PDB entry 8UGB | electron microscopy, 3.00 A resolution | chains A and B of the 4 polymer chains in the assembly

# Chain A
Name: Rod cGMP-specific 3', 5'-cyclic phosphodiesterase subunit alpha
Source organism: Bos taurus
Notes: EC 3.1.4.35
UniProtKB: P11541 (PDE6A_BOVIN); residues 1-859 here = UniProt positions 1-859
Sequence (859 residues; row label = number of the first residue in the row):
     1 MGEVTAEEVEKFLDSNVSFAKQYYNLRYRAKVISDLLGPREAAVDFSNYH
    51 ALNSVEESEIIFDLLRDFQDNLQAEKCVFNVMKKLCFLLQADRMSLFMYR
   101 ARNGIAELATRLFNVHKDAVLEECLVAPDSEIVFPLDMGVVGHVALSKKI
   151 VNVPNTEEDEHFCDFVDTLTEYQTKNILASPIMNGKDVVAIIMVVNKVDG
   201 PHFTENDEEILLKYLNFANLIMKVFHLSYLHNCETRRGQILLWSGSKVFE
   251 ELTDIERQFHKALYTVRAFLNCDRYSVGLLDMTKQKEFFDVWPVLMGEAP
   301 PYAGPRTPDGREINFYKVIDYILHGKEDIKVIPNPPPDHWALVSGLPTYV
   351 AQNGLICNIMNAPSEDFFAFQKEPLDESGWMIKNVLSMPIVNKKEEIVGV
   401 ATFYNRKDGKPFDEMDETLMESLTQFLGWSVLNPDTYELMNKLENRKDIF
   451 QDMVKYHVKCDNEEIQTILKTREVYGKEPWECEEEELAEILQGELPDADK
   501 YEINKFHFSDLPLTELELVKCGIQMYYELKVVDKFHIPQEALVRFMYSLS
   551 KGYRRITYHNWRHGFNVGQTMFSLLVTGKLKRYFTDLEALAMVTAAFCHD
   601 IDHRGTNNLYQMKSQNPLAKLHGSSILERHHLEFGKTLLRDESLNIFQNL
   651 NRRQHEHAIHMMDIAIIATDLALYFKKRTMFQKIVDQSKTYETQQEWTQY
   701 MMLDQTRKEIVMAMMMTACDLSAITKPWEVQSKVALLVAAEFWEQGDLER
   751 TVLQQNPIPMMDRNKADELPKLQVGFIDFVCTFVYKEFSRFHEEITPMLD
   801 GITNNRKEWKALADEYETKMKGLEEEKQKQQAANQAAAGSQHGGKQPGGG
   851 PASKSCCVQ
Unresolved in the structure: 1-6, 818-859
Metal / ion sites: Zn2+: His563, His599, Asp600, Asp720; Mg2+ near Asp600 (its only coordinating residue here)
Ligand contacts:
  - cyclic guanosine monophosphate (PCG): Arg93, Met94, Ser95, Phe97, Phe113, Asn114, Phe134, Gly139, Val140, Val141, Phe162, Cys163, Val166, Asp167, Thr170, Tyr172, Thr174, Ile177, Met193, Val195
  - Udenafil (ZUD): Tyr558, Leu671, Asp720, Leu721, Ile724, Ala735, Val738, Ala739, Phe742, Met760, Leu769, Leu772, Gln773, Gly775, Phe776, Val780
UniProt features mapped onto this chain:
  - active site: His559 (Proton donor)
  - binding site (a divalent metal cation): His563, His599, Asp600, Asp720
  - modified residue: Gly2 (N-acetylglycine), Cys856 (Cysteine methyl ester)
  - lipidation: Cys856 (S-farnesyl cysteine)
From the paper describing this entry:
  - binding site for Udenafil: Phe776

# Chain B
Name: Rod cGMP-specific 3', 5'-cyclic phosphodiesterase subunit beta
Source organism: Bos taurus
Notes: EC 3.1.4.35
UniProtKB: P23439 (PDE6B_BOVIN); numbering as in UniProt (aligned over 1-853)
Sequence (853 residues; row label = number of the first residue in the row):
     1 MSLSEGQVHRFLDQNPGFADQYFGRKLSPEDVANACEDGCPEGCTSFREL
    51 CQVEESAALFELVQDMQENVNMERVVFKILRRLCSILHADRCSLFMYRQR
   101 NGVAELATRLFSVQPDSVLEDCLVPPDSEIVFPLDIGVVGHVAQTKKMVN
   151 VQDVMECPHFSSFADELTDYVTRNILATPIMNGKDVVAVIMAVNKLDGPC
   201 FTSEDEDVFLKYLNFGTLNLKIYHLSYLHNCETRRGQVLLWSANKVFEEL
   251 TDIERQFHKAFYTVRAYLNCDRYSVGLLDMTKEKEFFDVWPVLMGEAQAY
   301 SGPRTPDGREILFYKVIDYILHGKEDIKVIPSPPADHWALASGLPTYVAE
   351 SGFICNIMNAPADEMFNFQEGPLDDSGWIVKNVLSMPIVNKKEEIVGVAT
   401 FYNRKDGKPFDEQDEVLMESLTQFLGWSVLNTDTYDKMNKLENRKDIAQD
   451 MVLYHVRCDREEIQLILPTRERLGKEPADCEEDELGKILKEVLPGPAKFD
   501 IYEFHFSDLECTELELVKCGIQMYYELGVVRKFQIPQEVLVRFLFSVSKG
   551 YRRITYHNWRHGFNVAQTMFTLLMTGKLKSYYTDLEAFAMVTAGLCHDID
   601 HRGTNNLYQMKSQNPLAKLHGSSILERHHLEFGKFLLSEETLNIYQNLNR
   651 RQHEHVIHLMDIAIIATDLALYFKKRTMFQKIVDESKNYEDRKSWVEYLS
   701 LETTRKEIVMAMMMTACDLSAITKPWEVQSKVALLVAAEFWEQGDLERTV
   751 LDQQPIPMMDRNKAAELPKLQVGFIDFVCTFVYKEFSRFHEEILPMFDRL
   801 QNNRKEWKALADEYEAKVKALEEDQKKETTAKKVGTEICNGGPAPRSSTC
   851 RIL
Unresolved in the structure: 1-6, 818-853
Metal / ion sites: Zn2+: His561, His597, Asp598, Asp718; Mg2+ near Asp598 (its only coordinating residue here)
Ligand contacts:
  - cyclic guanosine monophosphate (PCG): Arg91, Cys92, Ser93, Phe95, Phe111, Ser112, Phe132, Gly137, Val138, Val139, Phe160, Ser161, Ala164, Asp165, Thr168, Tyr170, Thr172, Ile175, Met191, Val193
  - Udenafil (ZUD): Tyr556, Leu669, Leu719, Ile722, Ala733, Val736, Ala737, Phe740, Ile756, Met758, Leu767, Leu770, Gln771, Gly773, Phe774, Phe777, Val778
UniProt features mapped onto this chain:
  - active site: His557 (Proton donor)
  - binding site (a divalent metal cation): His561, His597, Asp598, Asp718
  - modified residue: Ser2 (N-acetylserine), Cys850 (Cysteine methyl ester)
  - lipidation: Cys850 (S-geranylgeranyl cysteine)
From the paper describing this entry:
  - disease-associated variants - H258N: decreased binding to Retinal rod rhodopsin-sensitive cGMP 3', 5'-cyclic phosphodiesterase subunit gamma (citing earlier work)

# Chain A / chain B interface
Contacting residue pairs - 219 pairs, chain A then chain B:
  Val9(A) with Val8(B), hydrophobic; Phe11(B), hydrophobic
  Glu10(A) with Phe18(B)
  Phe12(A) with Val8(B), hydrophobic
  Leu13(A) with Tyr22(B)
  Asp14(A) with Tyr22(B), hydrogen bond
  Val17(A) with Val32(B), hydrophobic
  Ser18(A) with Val32(B)
  Phe19(A) with Val8(B), hydrophobic
  Ala20(A) with Phe23(B); Phe47(B)
  Lys21(A) with Val32(B); Leu50(B)
  Tyr23(A) with His9(B); Leu12(B), hydrogen bond (side chain-backbone); Ala19(B); Phe23(B), hydrophobic
  Tyr24(A) with Phe23(B), hydrophobic; Thr45(B); Phe47(B), hydrophobic; Arg48(B), hydrogen bond (side chain-backbone); Cys51(B), hydrophobic
  Asn25(A) with Cys51(B)
  Leu26(A) with His88(B), hydrogen bond (backbone-side chain)
  Arg27(A) with His9(B); Asp13(B), salt bridge
  Tyr28(A) with Pro16(B); Ala19(B); Asp20(B), hydrogen bond; Phe23(B), hydrophobic
  Arg29(A) with Cys51(B); Glu55(B), salt bridge; Arg82(B); Ser85(B), hydrogen bond (side chain-backbone); Ile86(B)
  Ala30(A) with Glu204(B); Val208(B)
  Lys31(A) with Glu204(B)
  Val32(A) with Arg48(B)
  Ile33(A) with Glu55(B)
  Ser34(A) with Val208(B); Lys211(B)
  Leu36(A) with Gln52(B)
  Leu37(A) with Lys211(B); Tyr212(B); Phe215(B), hydrophobic
  Gly38(A) with Lys211(B)
  Asn53(A) with Asp38(B)
  Ser54(A) with Cys36(B), hydrogen bond (side chain-backbone); Asp38(B), hydrogen bond (backbone-backbone); Cys40(B); Val53(B)
  Val55(A) with Gly39(B); Cys40(B), hydrophobic; Gln52(B)
  Ser58(A) with Gln52(B); Ser56(B)
  Glu59(A) with Gln52(B)
  Phe62(A) with Gln52(B); Glu55(B); Ser56(B)
  Leu65(A) with Leu59(B), hydrophobic; Val63(B), hydrophobic
  Phe68(A) with Leu218(B), hydrophobic
  Gln69(A) with Asn214(B), hydrogen bond
  Lys213(A) with Phe60(B)
  Leu215(A) with Gln67(B)
  Asn216(A) with Phe60(B); Gln64(B), hydrogen bond; Gln67(B), hydrogen bond
  Phe217(A) with Phe60(B), hydrophobic; Val63(B), hydrophobic
  Asn219(A) with Gln67(B), hydrogen bond
  Leu220(A) with Val63(B), hydrophobic; Ile222(B), hydrophobic
  Lys223(A) with Met66(B); Gln67(B), hydrogen bond (side chain-backbone)
  Val224(A) with Ile222(B), hydrophobic
  Leu227(A) with Ser226(B)
  Ser228(A) with Leu225(B)
  Leu230(A) with His229(B)
  His231(A) with Leu228(B); His229(B); Glu232(B)
  Glu234(A) with His229(B); Thr233(B)
  Thr235(A) with Glu232(B); Arg235(B)
  Arg237(A) with Gln237(B)
  Gly238(A) with Arg235(B); Leu239(B)
  Gln239(A) with Arg235(B), hydrogen bond
  Leu241(A) with Gly236(B); Leu239(B), hydrophobic; Leu240(B), hydrophobic
  Leu242(A) with Leu239(B); Trp427(B)
  Gly245(A) with Phe424(B)
  Ser246(A) with Lys391(B), hydrogen bond (backbone-side chain); Trp427(B)
  Val248(A) with Phe247(B), hydrophobic
  Phe249(A) with Val246(B), hydrophobic; Phe247(B), hydrophobic; Phe424(B), hydrophobic; Trp427(B); Ser428(B); Leu430(B); Asn431(B)
  Glu250(A) with Lys391(B)
  Leu252(A) with Leu430(B), hydrophobic; Thr434(B)
  Glu287(A) with Arg627(B), salt bridge
  Phe288(A) with Ile665(B), hydrophobic
  Phe289(A) with Lys675(B), hydrogen bond (backbone-side chain)
  Trp292(A) with Met678(B), hydrophobic; Thr704(B); Glu707(B), hydrogen bond; Ile708(B), hydrophobic; Ala711(B), hydrophobic
  Pro293(A) with Lys675(B)
  Leu295(A) with Thr704(B)
  Met296(A) with Met678(B), hydrophobic; Thr704(B); Arg705(B); Ile708(B), hydrophobic
  Glu298(A) with Met678(B); Lys681(B), salt bridge
  Lys393(A) with Asn244(B), hydrogen bond; Glu248(B)
  Phe426(A) with Ala243(B), hydrophobic; Phe247(B), hydrophobic; Phe424(B), hydrophobic
  Trp429(A) with Leu240(B); Asn244(B); Phe247(B)
  Ser430(A) with Phe247(B)
  Leu432(A) with Phe247(B); Leu250(B), hydrophobic; Asn431(B)
  Asn433(A) with Phe247(B); Asn431(B)
  Thr436(A) with Leu250(B); Thr434(B)
  Leu439(A) with Met438(B), hydrophobic
  Met440(A) with Lys437(B); Met438(B), hydrophobic
  Lys442(A) with Leu619(B)
  Leu443(A) with Met438(B); Leu441(B), hydrophobic; Glu442(B); Lys445(B)
  Asn445(A) with Pro615(B); Lys618(B); Leu619(B)
  Arg446(A) with Leu619(B); Glu631(B), salt bridge
  Lys447(A) with Leu441(B); Arg444(B)
  Asp448(A) with Pro615(B)
  Ile449(A) with Arg602(B); Pro615(B), hydrophobic; Leu616(B), hydrophobic; Leu619(B), hydrophobic; His628(B)
  Phe450(A) with Gln449(B); Val452(B)
  Met453(A) with Val452(B), hydrophobic; Asp600(B); Arg602(B); Phe632(B), hydrophobic
  Val454(A) with Ala448(B); Met451(B), hydrophobic; Val452(B), hydrophobic
  Tyr456(A) with Arg552(B); Arg553(B), hydrogen bond (side chain-backbone)
  His457(A) with His455(B); Val456(B); Lys549(B)
  Val458(A) with His455(B)
  Asp461(A) with Arg553(B), salt bridge
  Glu464(A) with Arg553(B), salt bridge
  Lys551(A) with His455(B)
  Arg554(A) with Tyr454(B)
  Arg555(A) with Tyr454(B), hydrogen bond (backbone-side chain); Glu462(B), salt bridge
  Asp602(A) with Met451(B)
  Arg604(A) with Ile447(B); Met451(B)
  Pro617(A) with Asn443(B); Asp446(B); Ile447(B), hydrophobic
  Leu618(A) with Ile447(B), hydrophobic
  Lys620(A) with Asn443(B)
  Leu621(A) with Lys440(B); Asn443(B); Arg444(B); Ile447(B), hydrophobic
  Arg629(A) with Glu285(B), salt bridge
  His630(A) with Ile447(B); Met451(B)
  Glu633(A) with Arg444(B), salt bridge
  Phe634(A) with Met451(B), hydrophobic
  Ile664(A) with Phe286(B), hydrophobic
  Ile667(A) with Phe286(B), hydrophobic
  Leu673(A) with Phe286(B), hydrophobic; Phe287(B), hydrophobic
  Lys677(A) with Phe287(B), hydrogen bond (side chain-backbone); Pro291(B)
  Met680(A) with Trp290(B), hydrophobic; Met294(B); Glu296(B)
  Lys683(A) with Glu296(B), salt bridge
  Ile684(A) with Met294(B), hydrophobic
  Thr706(A) with Leu293(B)
  Arg707(A) with Met294(B)
  Glu709(A) with Trp290(B), hydrogen bond
  Ile710(A) with Trp290(B), hydrophobic; Met294(B), hydrophobic
  Ala713(A) with Trp290(B), hydrophobic
Interface residues without a listed pair, chain A (129 interface residues in all): Pro39, Leu52, Ile61, Asp70, Asn71, Leu72, Glu251, Ser422, Gln425, Glu444, Gln451, Asp452, Thr679
Interface residues without a listed pair, chain B (131 interface residues in all): Ala35, Ser46, Glu68, Met181, Asp205, Lys221, Glu249, Ser420, Gln423, Asp450, Asp459, Phe635, Asp661, Ile662, Leu671, Ile682

# In short
129 residues of chain A face 131 of chain B across their interface; the contacts include 22 hydrogen bonds and
11 salt bridges. Polar contacts include Arg27(A)-Asp13(B), Arg29(A)-Glu55(B) and Glu287(A)-Arg627(B). The
paper reports a binding site for Udenafil at Phe776(A); H258N of chain B reduces binding to Retinal rod
rhodopsin-sensitive cGMP 3', 5'-cyclic phosphodiesterase subunit gamma.
Chain A is Rod cGMP-specific 3', 5'-cyclic phosphodiesterase subunit alpha and chain B is Rod cGMP-specific
3', 5'-cyclic phosphodiesterase subunit beta, both from Bos taurus; the structure, Cryo-EM structure of bovine
phosphodiesterase 6 bound to udenafil, was determined by electron microscopy (same publication as 8UFI, 8UGS
and 8ULG).
